PDB entry 3CGF | X-ray diffraction, 3.00 A resolution | chain A

# Chain A
Protein: Mitogen-activated protein kinase 10
Organism: Homo sapiens
Notes: EC 2.7.11.24; fragment: Protein kinase domain
UniProt: P53779 (MK10_HUMAN); residue numbers follow UniProt; this construct covers 40-402
Sequence (365 residues; row label = number of the first residue in the row):
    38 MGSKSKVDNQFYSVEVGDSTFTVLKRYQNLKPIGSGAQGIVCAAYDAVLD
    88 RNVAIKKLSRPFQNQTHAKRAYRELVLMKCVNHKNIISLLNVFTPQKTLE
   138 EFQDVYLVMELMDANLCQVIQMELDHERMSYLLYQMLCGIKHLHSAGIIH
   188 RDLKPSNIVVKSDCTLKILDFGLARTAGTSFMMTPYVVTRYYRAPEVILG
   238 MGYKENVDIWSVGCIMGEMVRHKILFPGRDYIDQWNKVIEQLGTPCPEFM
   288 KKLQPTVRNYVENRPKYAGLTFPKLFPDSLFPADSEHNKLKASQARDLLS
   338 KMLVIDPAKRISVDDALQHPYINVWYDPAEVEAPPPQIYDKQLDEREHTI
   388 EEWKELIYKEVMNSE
Unresolved in the structure: 38-44, 212-216, 374-378, 401-402
Sequence notes: expression tag (38-39)
Ligand contacts: JNF (N-cyclohexyl-4-imidazo[1,2-a]pyridin-3-yl-N-methylpyrimidin-2-amine): Ile70, Gly71, Ser72, Gly73, Val78, Ala91, Lys93, Met146, Glu147, Leu148, Met149, Asp150, Ala151, Asn152, Ser193, Val196, Leu206
Swiss-Prot annotation at these positions:
  - motif: Thr221 to Tyr223 (TXY)
  - active site: Asp189 (Proton acceptor)
  - binding site (ATP): Ile70 to Val78, Lys93
  - modified residue: Thr221 (Phosphothreonine), Tyr223 (Phosphotyrosine)

# In short
Bound to chain A: compound JNF. Curated annotation (UniProt) lists active-site residue Asp189 and 10
ATP-binding residues.
Chain A is Mitogen-activated protein kinase 10 (Homo sapiens); the structure, IRAK-4 Inhibitors (Part II)- A
structure based assessment of imidazo[1,2 a]pyridine binding, was determined by X-ray diffraction (same
publication as 3CGO).
